PDB entry 7WLD | electron microscopy, 2.53 A resolution | chains G and T of the 5 polymer chains in the assembly

Chain G:
Molecule: Glycosylphosphatidylinositol anchor attachment 1 protein
Organism: Homo sapiens
Reference sequence: O43292 (GPAA1_HUMAN); residue numbers follow UniProt; this construct covers 2-621
Chain sequence (886 residues; numbered -1 to 884; the number before each row is that of its first residue; numbers below 1 keep their minus sign (Met-1 is residue -1)):
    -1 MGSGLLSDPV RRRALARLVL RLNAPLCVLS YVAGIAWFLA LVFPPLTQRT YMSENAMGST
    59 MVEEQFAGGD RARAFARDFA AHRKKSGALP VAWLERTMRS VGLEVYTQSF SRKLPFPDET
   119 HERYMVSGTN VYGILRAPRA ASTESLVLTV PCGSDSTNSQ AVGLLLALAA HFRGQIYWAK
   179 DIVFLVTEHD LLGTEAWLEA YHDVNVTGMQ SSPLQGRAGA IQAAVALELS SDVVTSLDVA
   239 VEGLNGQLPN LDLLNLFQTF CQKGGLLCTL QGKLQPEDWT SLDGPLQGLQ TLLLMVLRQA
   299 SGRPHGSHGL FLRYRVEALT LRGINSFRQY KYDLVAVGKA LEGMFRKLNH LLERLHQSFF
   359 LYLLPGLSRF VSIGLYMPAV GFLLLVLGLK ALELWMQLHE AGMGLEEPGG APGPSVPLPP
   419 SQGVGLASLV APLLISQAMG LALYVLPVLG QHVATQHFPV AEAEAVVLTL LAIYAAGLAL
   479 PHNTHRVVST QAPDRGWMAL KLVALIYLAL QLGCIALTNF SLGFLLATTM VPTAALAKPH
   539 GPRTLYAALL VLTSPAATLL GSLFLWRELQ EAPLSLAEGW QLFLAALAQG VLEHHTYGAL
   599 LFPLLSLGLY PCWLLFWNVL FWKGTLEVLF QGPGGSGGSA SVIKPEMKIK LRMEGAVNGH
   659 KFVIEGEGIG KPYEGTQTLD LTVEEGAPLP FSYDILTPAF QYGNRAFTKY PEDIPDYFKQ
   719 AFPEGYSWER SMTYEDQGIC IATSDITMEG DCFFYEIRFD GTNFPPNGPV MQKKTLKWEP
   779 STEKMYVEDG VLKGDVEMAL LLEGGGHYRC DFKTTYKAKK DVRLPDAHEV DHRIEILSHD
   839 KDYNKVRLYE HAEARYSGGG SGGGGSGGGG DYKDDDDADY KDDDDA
Disordered / not traced: -1 to 6, 399-424, 485-490, 622-884
Sequence notes: initiating methionine (-1); expression tag (0-1, 622-884)
Cystine bridges: Cys259-Cys266
Covalently attached groups: N-acetylglucosamine (NAG) linked to Asn203
Residues lining bound ligands:
  - Digitonin (AJP): Gln46, Tyr49, Phe357, Phe368, Ser370, Gly372, Leu373, Met375, Pro376, Gly379, Phe380
  - BJR ((4S,7R)-7-[(hexadecanoyloxy)methyl]-4-hydroxy-N,N,N-trimethyl-4,9-dioxo-3,5,8-trioxa-4lambda~5~-phosphahexacosan-1-aminium), molecule 1: Ser356, Phe357, Ser370, Ile371, Gly372, Met375, Leu382, Leu383, Ala507, Leu508, Gly511, Cys512
  - BJR, molecule 2: Gln509, Cys512, Ile513, Thr516, Leu598, Pro601, Leu602, Leu605, Gly606
  - DKB ([(2R)-1-[2-azanylethoxy(oxidanyl)phosphoryl]oxy-3-hexadecanoyloxy-propan-2-yl] octadecanoate): Trp393, Val501, Ile504, Tyr505, Leu508
Swiss-Prot annotation at these positions:
  - binding site (a 2-acyl-6-[6-phosphoethanolamine-alpha-D-mannosyl-(1->2)-6-phosphoethanolamine-alpha-D-mannosyl-(1->6)-2-phosphoethanolamine-alpha-D-mannosyl-(1->4)-alpha-D-glucosaminyl]-1-(1-radyl,2-acyl-sn-glycero-3-phospho)-1D-myo-inositol): Tyr49, Ser51, His354, Gln355, Ser356
  - binding site (Mg(2+)): Gln355
  - glycosylation: Asn203 (N-linked (GlcNAc...) asparagine)
  - natural variant: Ser51 (S51L: In GPIBD15), Ala54 (A54N: In GPIBD15; uncertain significance), Trp176 (W176S: In GPIBD15), Leu290 (L290P: In GPIBD15), Leu291 (L291P: In GPIBD15), Ala389 (A389P: In GPIBD15)
  - mutagenesis: Glu52 (E52A: No effect on function in GPI-anchor attachment to protein), Arg137 (R137A: No effect on function in GPI-anchor attachment to protein), Asp153 (D153A: No effect on function in GPI-anchor attachment to protein), Glu186 to His187 (No effect on function in GPI-anchor attachment to protein), Asp188 (D188A: No effect on function in GPI-anchor attachment to protein), Asn203 (N203Q: No effect on function in GPI-anchor attachment to protein), Glu226 (E226A: No effect on function in GPI-anchor attachment to protein), Asp250 (D250A: Decreased function in GPI-anchor attachment to protein), Phe325 (F325A: No effect on function in GPI-anchor attachment to protein), Tyr328 (Y328A: No effect on function in GPI-anchor attachment to protein), Lys329 (K329A: No effect on function in GPI-anchor attachment to protein), Glu351 to Arg352 (No effect on function in GPI-anchor attachment to protein), 2 further mutagenesis entries in UniProt
From the paper describing this entry:
  - binding site for the ligand 05E: His354, Gln355
  - mutagenesis - D153A, E186A, H187A, D188A, E226A, H303A, H354A: unchanged catalytic activity
  - mutagenesis - H354F: decreased catalytic activity
  - disease-associated variants - S51L, W176S, A389P (citing earlier work)

Chain T:
Molecule: GPI transamidase component PIG-T
Organism: Homo sapiens
Reference sequence: Q969N2 (PIGT_HUMAN); numbering as in UniProt (aligned over 2-578)
Chain sequence (831 residues; row label = number of the first residue in the row; numbers below 1 keep their minus sign (Met-1 is residue -1)):
    -1 MGSAAAMPLA LLVLLLLGPG GWCLAEPPRD SLREELVITP LPSGDVAATF QFRTRWDSEL
    59 QREGVSHYRL FPKALGQLIS KYSLRELHLS FTQGFWRTRY WGPPFLQAPS GAELWVWFQD
   119 TVTDVDKSWK ELSNVLSGIF CASLNFIDST NTVTPTASFK PLGLANDTDH YFLRYAVLPR
   179 EVVCTENLTP WKKLLPCSSK AGLSVLLKAD RLFHTSYHSQ AVHIRPVCRN ARCTSISWEL
   239 RQTLSVVFDA FITGQGKKDW SLFRMFSRTL TEPCPLASES RVYVDITTYN QDNETLEVHP
   299 PPTTTYQDVI LGTRKTYAIY DLLDTAMINN SRNLNIQLKW KRPPENEAPP VPFLHAQRYV
   359 SGYGLQKGEL STLLYNTHPY RAFPVLLLDT VPWYLRLYVH TLTITSKGKE NKPSYIHYQP
   419 AQDRLQPHLL EMLIQLPANS VTKVSIQFER ALLKWTEYTP DPNHGFYVSP SVLSALVPSM
   479 VAAKPVDWEE SPLFNSLFPV SDGSNYFVRL YTEPLLVNLP TPDFSMPYNV ICLTCTVVAV
   539 CYGSFYNLLT RTFHIEEPRT GGLAKRLANL IRRARGVPPL GTLEVLFQGP GGSGGSASVI
   599 KPEMKIKLRM EGAVNGHKFV IEGEGIGKPY EGTQTLDLTV EEGAPLPFSY DILTPAFQYG
   659 NRAFTKYPED IPDYFKQAFP EGYSWERSMT YEDQGICIAT SDITMEGDCF FYEIRFDGTN
   719 FPPNGPVMQK KTLKWEPSTE KMYVEDGVLK GDVEMALLLE GGGHYRCDFK TTYKAKKDVR
   779 LPDAHEVDHR IEILSHDKDY NKVRLYEHAE ARYSGGGSGG GHHHHHHHHH H
Disordered / not traced: -1 to 24, 553-829
Sequence notes: initiating methionine (-1); expression tag (0-1, 579-829)
Cystine bridges: Cys195-Cys272, Cys226-Cys231
Covalently attached groups: glycan linked to Asn327
Residues lining bound ligands: 05E / 06O / 2-amino-2-deoxy-alpha-D-glucopyranose: Pro460, Asn461, Asp521, Phe522, Ser523, Met524, Leu531
Swiss-Prot annotation at these positions:
  - binding site (a 2-acyl-6-[6-phosphoethanolamine-alpha-D-mannosyl-(1->2)-6-phosphoethanolamine-alpha-D-mannosyl-(1->6)-2-phosphoethanolamine-alpha-D-mannosyl-(1->4)-alpha-D-glucosaminyl]-1-(1-radyl,2-acyl-sn-glycero-3-phospho)-1D-myo-inositol): Asn461, Asp521, Ser523, Asn527
  - glycosylation (N-linked (GlcNAc...) asparagine): Asn164, Asn291, Asn327
  - natural variant: Glu84 to Leu578 (deletion: In MCAHS3), Cys139 to Leu578 (deletion: In MCAHS3), Phe157 (F157V: In MCAHS3; uncertain significance), Arg172 (R172C: In MCAHS3), Thr183 (T183P: In MCAHS3), Glu184 (E184K: In MCAHS3), Glu237 (E237Q: In MCAHS3), Arg330 to Leu578 (deletion: In MCAHS3), Gly360 (G360V: In MCAHS3), Gly366 (G366R: In MCAHS3; G366W: In MCAHS3), Asn374 (N374D: In MCAHS3; uncertain significance), His376 (H376P: In MCAHS3; uncertain significance), 5 further natural variant entries in UniProt
  - mutagenesis: Pro38 (P38A: No effect on function in GPI-anchor attachment to protein), Gly92 (G92A: No effect on function in GPI-anchor attachment to protein), Glu129 (E129A: No effect on function in GPI-anchor attachment to protein), Ser135 to Gly136 (No effect on function in GPI-anchor attachment to protein), Cys139 (C139A: No effect on function in GPI-anchor attachment to protein), Asp146 (D146A: No effect on function in GPI-anchor attachment to protein), Asn164 (N164Q: No effect on function in GPI-anchor attachment to protein), Cys182 (C182S: Decreased function in GPI-anchor attachment to protein), Glu184 (E184A: No effect on function in GPI-anchor attachment to protein), Lys190 to Lys191 (No effect on function in GPI-anchor attachment to protein), Asn291 (N291Q: No effect on function in GPI-anchor attachment to protein), Asn327 (N327Q: No effect on function in GPI-anchor attachment to protein), 7 further mutagenesis entries in UniProt
From the paper describing this entry:
  - binding site for the ligand 05E: Asn461
  - binding site for the ligand 06O: Asp521, Ser523
  - mutagenesis - D521A, D521L, S523F, S523W: decreased catalytic activity
  - mutagenesis - S523A: unchanged catalytic activity
  - disease-associated variants - T183P, E184K, E237Q, G360V, G366W, R448W, V528M (citing earlier work)
  - mutagenesis - D521L/S523F: abolished catalytic activity

Chain G / chain T interface:
Residue-residue contacts - 33 pairs, chain G then chain T:
  Arg97(G) with Arg340(T)
  Val99(G) with Phe249(T)
  Gly100(G) with Phe249(T)
  Glu102(G) with Tyr98(T)
  Tyr104(G) with Tyr98(T), hydrogen bond
  Arg134(G) with Arg95(T)
  Pro136(G) with Thr213(T); Ser214(T); Ile250(T), hydrophobic
  Arg137(G) with Gln91(T), hydrogen bond; Phe211(T), hydrogen bond (side chain-backbone); Thr213(T)
  Glu142(G) with His462(T)
  Arg171(G) with Asp247(T), salt bridge; Phe249(T); Ile250(T)
  Gln173(G) with Ile250(T)
  His200(G) with Ser359(T); Gly360(T), hydrogen bond (backbone-backbone)
  Asp201(G) with Ser359(T), hydrogen bond; Lys441(T), salt bridge
  Gln213(G) with Arg97(T); Gln355(T), hydrogen bond (backbone-side chain)
  Arg215(G) with Tyr357(T)
  Arg313(G) with Gly362(T); Leu363(T)
  Leu350(G) with His462(T), hydrogen bond (backbone-side chain)
  Glu351(G) with Asp459(T); Pro460(T); Asn461(T), hydrogen bond (side chain-backbone)
  Arg352(G) with Asn461(T); Asn516(T)
  His354(G) with Asn461(T), hydrogen bond
Other interface residues (no listed pair), chain G (30 interface residues in all): Ala138, Ala139, Ser140, Thr141, Gly172, Ile174, Val202, Val204, Arg311, Tyr312
Other interface residues (no listed pair), chain T (32 interface residues in all): Gly92, Ser108, His212, Tyr361, Tyr373, Tyr465, Glu511, Pro512, Leu514

Summary:
The interface between chain G and chain T involves 30 residues on one side and 32 on the other; the contacts
include 9 hydrogen bonds and 2 salt bridges. Polar contacts include Arg171(G)-Asp247(T), Asp201(G)-Lys441(T)
and Tyr104(G)-Tyr98(T). From the paper: a binding site for the ligand 05E at His354(G), Gln355(G) and
Asn461(T); D521A, D521L and S523F of chain T, among others, reduce catalytic activity; 14 substitutions were
tested in all.
Here chain G is Glycosylphosphatidylinositol anchor attachment 1 protein and chain T is GPI transamidase
component PIG-T, both from Homo sapiens. Entry 7WLD (Cryo-EM structure of the human
glycosylphosphatidylinositol transamidase complex at 2.53 Angstrom resolution) was determined by electron
microscopy.
